7ZRD - chains A and B of the 4 polymer chains in the assembly; structure by electron microscopy, 3.30 A resolution.

== Chain A ==
Name: Potassium-transporting ATPase potassium-binding subunit
Source organism: Escherichia coli
UniProt: P03959 (KDPA_ECOLI); residues 1-557 here = UniProt positions 1-557
Amino-acid sequence (557 residues; row label = number of the first residue in the row):
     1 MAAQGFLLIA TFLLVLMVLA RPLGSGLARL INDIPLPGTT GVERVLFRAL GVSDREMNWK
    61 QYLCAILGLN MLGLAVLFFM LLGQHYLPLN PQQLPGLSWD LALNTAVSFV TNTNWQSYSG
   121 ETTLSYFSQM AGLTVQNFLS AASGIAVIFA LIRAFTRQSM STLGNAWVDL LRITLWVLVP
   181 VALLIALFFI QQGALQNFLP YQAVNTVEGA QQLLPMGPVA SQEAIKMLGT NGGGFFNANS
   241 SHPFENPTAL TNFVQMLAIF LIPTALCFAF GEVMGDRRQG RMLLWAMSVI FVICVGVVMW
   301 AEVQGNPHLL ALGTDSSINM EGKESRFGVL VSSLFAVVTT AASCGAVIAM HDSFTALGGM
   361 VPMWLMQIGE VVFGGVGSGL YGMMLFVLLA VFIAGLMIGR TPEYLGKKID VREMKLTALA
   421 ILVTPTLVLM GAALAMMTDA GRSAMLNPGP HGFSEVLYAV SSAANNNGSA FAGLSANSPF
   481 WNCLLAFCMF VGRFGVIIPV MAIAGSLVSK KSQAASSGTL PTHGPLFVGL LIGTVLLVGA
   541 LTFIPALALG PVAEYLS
Metal / ion sites: K+ site 1: Asn112, Thr113, Thr230, Asn231, Ser343, Asn466, Asn467; K+ site 2: Asn114, Gly232, Gly468; K+ site 3 near Gly369 (its only coordinating residue here); K+ site 4: Asn466, Gly492
UniProt features mapped onto this chain:
  - mutagenesis: Gly232 (G232A/S: Decrease in K(+) affinity and loss of cation selectivity)

== Chain B ==
Name: Potassium-transporting ATPase ATP-binding subunit
Source organism: Escherichia coli
Notes: EC 7.2.2.6
UniProt: P03960 (KDPB_ECOLI); numbering as in UniProt (aligned over 1-682)
Amino-acid sequence (682 residues; row label = number of the first residue in the row):
     1 MSRKQLALFE PTLVVQALKE AVKKLNPQAQ WRNPVMFIVW IGSLLTTCIS IAMASGAMPG
    61 NALFSAAISG WLWITVLFAN FAEALAEGRS KAQANSLKGV KKTAFARKLR EPKYGAAADK
   121 VPADQLRKGD IVLVEAGDII PCDGEVIEGG ASVDESAITG ESAPVIRESG GDFASVTGGT
   181 RILSDWLVIE CSVNPGETFL DRMIAMVEGA QRRKTPNEIA LTILLIALTI VFLLATATLW
   241 PFSAWGGNAV SVTVLVALLV CLIPTTIGGL LSAIGVAGMS RMLGANVIAT SGRAVEAAGD
   301 VDVLLLDKTG TITLGNRQAS EFIPAQGVDE KTLADAAQLA SLADETPEGR SIVILAKQRF
   361 NLRERDVQSL HATFVPFTAQ SRMSGINIDN RMIRKGSVDA IRRHVEANGG HFPTDVDQKV
   421 DQVARQGATP LVVVEGSRVL GVIALKDIVK GGIKERFAQL RKMGIKTVMI TGDNRLTAAA
   481 IAAEAGVDDF LAEATPEAKL ALIRQYQAEG RLVAMTGDGT NDAPALAQAD VAVAMNSGTQ
   541 AAKEAGNMVD LDSNPTKLIE VVHIGKQMLM TRGSLTTFSI ANDVAKYFAI IPAAFAATYP
   601 QLNALNIMCL HSPDSAILSA VIFNALIIVF LIPLALKGVS YKPLTASAML RRNLWIYGLG
   661 GLLVPFIGIK VIDLLLTVCG LV
Not modelled in the structure: 1-6
Modified positions: Ser162 (phosphoserine; SEP)
Metal / ion sites: K+: Ser579, Asp583
Small-molecule neighbours: vanadate (VO4): Leu306, Asp307, Lys308, Thr309, Ile470, Ala494, Lys499, Met515, Asp522
UniProt features mapped onto this chain:
  - active site: Asp307 (4-aspartylphosphate intermediate)
  - binding site (ATP): Asp344, Glu348, Phe377 to Ser384, Lys395
  - binding site (Mg(2+)): Asp518, Asp522
  - modified residue: Ser162 (Phosphoserine)
  - mutagenesis: Asp300 (D300E/N: Does not affect formation of the phosphorylated intermediate), Asp307 (D307E/N/Q: Unable to form a phosphorylated intermediate and lacks ATPase activity), Phe377 (F377A: Loss of ATPase activity; F377Y: Slight decrease in ATPase activity), Ser384 (S384A/T: Decrease in ATPase activity), Lys395 (K395A: Strong decrease in ATPase activity), Asp399 (D399A: Decrease in ATPase activity)
From the paper describing this entry:
  - binding site for vanadate: Asp307
  - contacts within the chain: Ser162-Lys357, Ser162-Arg363

== Interface between chain A and chain B ==
Pairs across the interface - 91 pairs, chain A then chain B:
  Leu389(A) with Leu224(B), hydrophobic
  Phe392(A) with Ala220(B), hydrophobic; Leu221(B); Leu224(B), hydrophobic
  Ile393(A) with Leu224(B), hydrophobic
  Ala394(A) with Leu650(B), hydrophobic
  Leu396(A) with Asn217(B); Leu569(B); Met570(B); Gly573(B)
  Met397(A) with Met570(B); Gly573(B); Thr577(B), hydrogen bond; Leu650(B), hydrophobic; Asn653(B); Leu654(B)
  Ile398(A) with Met570(B); Ala646(B); Met649(B); Leu650(B), hydrophobic
  Gly399(A) with Gly299(B); Lys566(B), hydrogen bond (backbone-side chain); Leu569(B); Met570(B)
  Arg400(A) with Gly299(B); Val301(B); Asp302(B), salt bridge; Lys566(B); Leu569(B)
  Thr401(A) with Asp300(B), hydrogen bond
  Lys408(A) with Asp300(B), salt bridge
  Val411(A) with Ile219(B), hydrophobic
  Met414(A) with Ile223(B); Leu224(B), hydrophobic
  Lys415(A) with Ile223(B)
  Ala418(A) with Ile223(B), hydrophobic
  Leu422(A) with Ala227(B); Ile230(B), hydrophobic; Val231(B), hydrophobic
  Thr426(A) with Leu234(B)
  Leu429(A) with Leu234(B), hydrophobic; Ala235(B); Thr238(B); Phe242(B), hydrophobic
  Met430(A) with Leu234(B), hydrophobic
  Ala432(A) with Phe242(B), hydrophobic
  Ala433(A) with Thr238(B); Phe242(B)
  Met436(A) with Trp245(B), hydrophobic
  Met437(A) with Pro241(B), hydrophobic
  Arg442(A) with Trp245(B)
  Gly449(A) with Trp245(B)
  Pro450(A) with Tyr599(B), hydrophobic
  Phe453(A) with Phe242(B), hydrophobic
  Gln513(A) with Gly510(B); Leu512(B)
  Ser516(A) with Gly464(B)
  Ser517(A) with Lys462(B)
  Gly518(A) with Met463(B); Gly464(B); Ala646(B)
  Leu520(A) with Leu650(B), hydrophobic
  Pro521(A) with Ser647(B)
  Leu526(A) with Ser647(B); Leu650(B), hydrophobic; Arg651(B)
  Leu537(A) with Ile580(B), hydrophobic; Val584(B), hydrophobic
  Leu541(A) with Phe232(B); Ile580(B); Asp583(B); Tyr587(B), hydrogen bond (backbone-side chain)
  Thr542(A) with Ala235(B)
  Ile544(A) with Tyr587(B), hydrophobic
  Pro545(A) with Leu239(B), hydrophobic; Tyr587(B), hydrophobic
  Ala548(A) with Ile591(B), hydrophobic; Leu602(B)
  Leu549(A) with Leu239(B), hydrophobic; Phe242(B), hydrophobic; Ser243(B); Phe595(B), hydrophobic; Tyr599(B), hydrophobic
  Val552(A) with Leu602(B), hydrophobic; Leu605(B), hydrophobic
  Ala553(A) with Tyr599(B), hydrophobic; Gln601(B), hydrogen bond (backbone-side chain)
  Leu556(A) with Gln601(B); Leu602(B), hydrophobic; Ala604(B), hydrophobic
  Ser557(A) with Gln601(B)
Interface residues without a listed pair, chain A (51 interface residues in all): Met445, Ala514, Thr519, Leu530, Ala540, Ala546
Interface residues without a listed pair, chain B (56 interface residues in all): Pro216, Arg461, Glu509, Ser574, Thr576, Tyr657

== Summary ==
The interface between chain A and chain B involves 51 residues on one side and 56 on the other, with 5
hydrogen bonds and 2 salt bridges. Polar contacts include Arg400(A)-Asp302(B), Lys408(A)-Asp300(B) and
Met397(A)-Thr577(B). From the paper: a binding site for vanadate at Asp307(B); contacts within the chain
involving Lys357(B), Ser162(B) and Arg363(B).
Chain A is Potassium-transporting ATPase potassium-binding subunit and chain B is Potassium-transporting
ATPase ATP-binding subunit, both from Escherichia coli; the structure, Cryo-EM map of the WT KdpFABC complex
in the E1-P tight conformation, stabilised with the inhibitor ..., was determined by electron microscopy (same
publication as 7ZRE, 7ZRG, 7ZRH, 7ZRI, 7ZRJ, 7ZRK, 7ZRL and 7ZRM).
